PDB entry 6X9S | electron microscopy, 3.10 A resolution | chains H and L of the 4 polymer chains in the assembly

[Chain H]
Name: RM20A3 Fab Heavy Chain
From: Macaca mulatta
Notes: antibody fragment or engineered binder
Sequence (125 residues; row label = number of the first residue in the row; a row labelled like 82A-82C holds insertion residues (82A, then the next letters in order)):
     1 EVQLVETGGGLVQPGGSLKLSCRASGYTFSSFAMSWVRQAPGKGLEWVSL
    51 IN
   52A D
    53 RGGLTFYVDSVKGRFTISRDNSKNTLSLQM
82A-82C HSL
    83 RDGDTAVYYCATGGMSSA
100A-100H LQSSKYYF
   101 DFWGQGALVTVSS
Unresolved in the structure: 113
Disulfide bonds: Cys22-Cys92

[Chain L]
Name: RM20A3 Fab Light Chain
From: Macaca mulatta
Notes: antibody fragment or engineered binder
Sequence (128 residues; row label = number of the first residue in the row; note: 1 number in that range is skipped by the numbering (no residue carries it; nothing is unmodelled there); a row labelled like 27A-27C holds insertion residues (27A, then the next letters in order)):
     3 ALTQPPS
    11 VSGSPGQSVTISCTGTS
27A-27C SDI
    28 GSYNYVSWYQQHPGKAPKLMIYDVTQRPSGVSDRFSGSKSGNTASLTISG
    78 LQADDEADYYCSAYAGRQ
95A-95B TF
    96 YIFGGGTRLTVLGQPKASPTVTLFPPSSEEL
Unresolved in the structure: 108-126
Disulfide bonds: Cys23-Cys88

[How chain H and chain L interact]
Residue-residue contacts (30):
  Gln39(H) - Gln38(L)
  Gln39(H) - Tyr87(L)
  Lys43(H) - Tyr87(L)
  Gly44(H) - Tyr87(L)
  Leu45(H) - Phe98(L)
  Trp47(H) - Phe95B(L)  hydrophobic
  Trp47(H) - Tyr96(L)
  Trp47(H) - Phe98(L)
  Leu50(H) - Phe95B(L)  hydrophobic
  Phe58(H) - Phe95B(L)  hydrophobic
  Tyr91(H) - Gln38(L)
  Tyr91(H) - Lys42(L)
  Tyr91(H) - Ala43(L)  hydrophobic
  Gly96(H) - Tyr96(L)  hydrogen bond (backbone-side chain)
  Lys100E(H) - Asp50(L)
  Tyr100F(H) - Tyr32(L)  hydrophobic
  Tyr100F(H) - Tyr91(L)  hydrophobic
  Tyr100F(H) - Tyr96(L)
  Tyr100G(H) - Ser34(L)
  Tyr100G(H) - Tyr36(L)
  Tyr100G(H) - Leu46(L)  hydrophobic
  Tyr100G(H) - Tyr49(L)  hydrophobic
  Tyr100G(H) - Tyr96(L)
  Phe100H(H) - Tyr36(L)  hydrogen bond (backbone-side chain)
  Phe100H(H) - Leu46(L)
  Trp103(H) - Tyr36(L)
  Trp103(H) - Pro44(L)
  Gly104(H) - Ala43(L)
  Gln105(H) - Lys42(L)
  Gln105(H) - Ala43(L)  hydrogen bond (side chain-backbone)
Interface residues without a listed pair, chain H (20 interface residues in all): Val37, Glu46, Ser100D, Asp101
Interface residues without a listed pair, chain L (16 interface residues in all): Arg94

[Summary]
20 residues of chain H face 16 of chain L across their interface; the contacts include 3 hydrogen bonds. Polar
contacts include Gly96(H)-Tyr96(L), Phe100H(H)-Tyr36(L) and Gln105(H)-Ala43(L).
Here chain H is RM20A3 Fab Heavy Chain and chain L is RM20A3 Fab Light Chain, both from Macaca mulatta. Entry
6X9S (HIV-1 Envelope Glycoprotein BG505 SOSIP.664 expressed in stable CHO cells in complex with RM20A3 Fab)
was determined by electron microscopy together with 6X9R, 6X9T, 6X9U and 6X9V from the same study.
